PDB entry 6FQ8 | electron microscopy, 4.80 A resolution (low resolution: residue-level contacts below are approximate; hydrogen-bond / salt-bridge calls are withheld) | chains G and I of the 10 polymer chains in the assembly

Chain G:
Molecule: Histone H2A
Organism: Xenopus laevis
Reference sequence: Q6AZJ8 (Q6AZJ8_XENLA); residues 9-118 here correspond to UniProt positions 10-119 (UniProt number = residue number + 1)
Amino-acid sequence (110 residues; row label = number of the first residue in the row):
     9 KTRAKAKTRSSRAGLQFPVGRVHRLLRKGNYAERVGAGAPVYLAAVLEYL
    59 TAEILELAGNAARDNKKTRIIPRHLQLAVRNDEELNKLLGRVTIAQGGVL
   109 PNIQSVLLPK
Unresolved in the structure: 9-11, 118

Chain I:
Molecule: 147-nt DNA strand
Organism: synthetic construct
Sequence (147 nucleotides; each row starts with the number of its first residue; numbers below 1 keep their minus sign (DA-73 is residue -73)):
   -73 ACAGGATGTATATATCTGACACGTGCCTGGAGACTAGGGAGTAATCCCCT
   -23 TGGCGGTTAAAACGCGGGGGACAGCGCGTACGTGCGTTTAAGCGGTGCTA
    27 GAGCTGTCTACGACCAATTGAGCGGCCTCGGCACCGGGATTCTCCAG

Interface between chain G and chain I:
Pairs across the interface (15):
  Arg29(G) with DC49(I)
  Arg35(G) with DA39(I)
  Glu41(G) with DA39(I)
  Arg42(G) with DC37(I); DG38(I); DA39(I)
  Val43(G) with DG38(I); DA39(I)
  Gly44(G) with DG38(I)
  Ala45(G) with DG38(I)
  Lys75(G) with DC58(I)
  Thr76(G) with DG57(I); DC58(I)
  Arg77(G) with DG57(I); DC58(I)
Also at the interface, not in a pair above, chain G (13 interface residues in all): Thr16, His31, Lys74
Also at the interface, not in a pair above, chain I (7 interface residues in all): DA47

Summary:
Chain G and chain I form an interface of 13 and 7 residues respectively.
Here chain G is Histone H2A (Xenopus laevis) and chain I is a 147-nt DNA strand (synthetic construct). Entry
6FQ8 (Class 3 : translocated nucleosome) was determined by electron microscopy together with 6FQ5 and 6FQ6
from the same study.
